Entry 2HLD (X-ray diffraction, 2.80 A resolution); this record covers chains E and G of the 9 polymer chains in the assembly.

Chain E:
Protein: ATP synthase beta chain, mitochondrial
From: Saccharomyces cerevisiae
Notes: EC 3.6.3.14
UniProtKB: P00830 (ATPB_YEAST); residues 1-478 here correspond to UniProt positions 34-511 (UniProt number = residue number + 33)
Amino-acid sequence (478 residues; each row starts with the number of its first residue):
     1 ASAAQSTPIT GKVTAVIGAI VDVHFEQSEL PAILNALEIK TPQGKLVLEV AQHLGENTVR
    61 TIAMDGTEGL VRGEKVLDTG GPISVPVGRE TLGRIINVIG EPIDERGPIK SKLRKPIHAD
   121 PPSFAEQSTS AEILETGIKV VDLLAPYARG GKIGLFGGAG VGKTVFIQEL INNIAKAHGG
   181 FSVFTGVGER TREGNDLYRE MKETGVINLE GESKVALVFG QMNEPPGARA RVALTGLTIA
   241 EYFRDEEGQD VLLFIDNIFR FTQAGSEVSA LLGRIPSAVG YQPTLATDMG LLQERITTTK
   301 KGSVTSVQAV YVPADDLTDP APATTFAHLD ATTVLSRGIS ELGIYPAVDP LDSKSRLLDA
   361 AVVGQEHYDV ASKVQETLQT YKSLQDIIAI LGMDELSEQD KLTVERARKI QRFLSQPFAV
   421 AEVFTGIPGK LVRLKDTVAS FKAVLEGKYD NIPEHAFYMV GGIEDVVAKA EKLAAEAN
Unresolved in the structure: 1-7, 476-478
Curated features (UniProtKB/Swiss-Prot):
  - binding site (ATP): G157 to T164
  - modified residue: T79 (Phosphothreonine), T204 (Phosphothreonine), S340 (Phosphoserine)
From the paper describing this entry:
  - catalytic residues: E189, R190 (citing earlier work)
  - binding site for AMP-PNP: K163, R190
  - binding site for phosphate ion: K163, R190, D256, N257, R260
  - catalytic residues: K163 (proposed by the authors, not directly observed)

Chain G:
Protein: ATP synthase gamma chain, mitochondrial
From: Saccharomyces cerevisiae
Notes: EC 3.6.3.14
UniProtKB: P38077 (ATPG_YEAST); residues 1-278 here correspond to UniProt positions 34-311 (UniProt number = residue number + 33)
Amino-acid sequence (278 residues; row label = number of the first residue in the row):
     1 ATLKEVEMRL KSIKNIEKIT KTMKIVASTR LSKAEKAKIS AKKMDEAEQL FYKNAETKNL
    61 DVEATETGAP KELIVAITSD KGLCGSIHSQ LAKAVRRHLN DQPNADIVTI GDKIKMQLLR
   121 THPNNIKLSI NGIGKDAPTF QESALIADKL LSVMKAGTYP KISIFYNDPV SSLSFEPSEK
   181 PIFNAKTIEQ SPSFGKFEID TDANVPRDLF EYTLANQMLT AMAQGYAAEI SARRNAMDNA
   241 SKNAGDMINR YSILYNRTRQ AVITNELVDI ITGASSLG
Unresolved in the structure: 60-70, 277-278

Interface between chain E and chain G:
Pairs across the interface (12):
  P276(E) - L267(G)  hydrophobic
  A278(E) - T264(G)
  V279(E) - Q260(G)
  V279(E) - I263(G)
  V279(E) - T264(G)  hydrogen bond (backbone-side chain)
  G280(E) - L267(G)
  D316(E) - N256(G)  hydrogen bond
  D316(E) - R259(G)  salt bridge
  D316(E) - Q260(G)  hydrogen bond
  T318(E) - Q260(G)  hydrogen bond
  D319(E) - R259(G)  salt bridge
  D319(E) - Q260(G)
Also at the interface, not in a pair above, chain E (10 interface residues in all): I275, A314, P320
Also at the interface, not in a pair above, chain G (7 interface residues in all): I271

Summary:
Chain E and chain G form an interface of 10 and 7 residues respectively; the contacts include 4 hydrogen bonds
and 2 salt bridges. Among the polar pairs are D316(E)-R259(G), D319(E)-R259(G) and V279(E)-T264(G). The paper
reports catalytic residues E189(E), R190(E) and K163(E); a binding site for phosphate ion at K163(E), R190(E)
and D256(E) among others.
Chain E is ATP synthase beta chain, mitochondrial and chain G is ATP synthase gamma chain, mitochondrial, both
from Saccharomyces cerevisiae; the structure, Crystal structure of yeast mitochondrial F1-ATPase, was
determined by X-ray diffraction.
